PDB entry 6FLP | electron microscopy, 4.10 A resolution (low resolution: residue-level contacts below are approximate; hydrogen-bond / salt-bridge calls are withheld) | chains A and C of the 8 polymer chains in the assembly

[Chain A]
Molecule: DNA-directed RNA polymerase subunit alpha
Source organism: Escherichia coli (strain K12)
Notes: EC 2.7.7.6
UniProtKB: P0A7Z4 (RPOA_ECOLI); numbering as in UniProt (aligned over 1-329)
Chain sequence (329 residues; numbered 1 to 329; the number before each row is that of its first residue):
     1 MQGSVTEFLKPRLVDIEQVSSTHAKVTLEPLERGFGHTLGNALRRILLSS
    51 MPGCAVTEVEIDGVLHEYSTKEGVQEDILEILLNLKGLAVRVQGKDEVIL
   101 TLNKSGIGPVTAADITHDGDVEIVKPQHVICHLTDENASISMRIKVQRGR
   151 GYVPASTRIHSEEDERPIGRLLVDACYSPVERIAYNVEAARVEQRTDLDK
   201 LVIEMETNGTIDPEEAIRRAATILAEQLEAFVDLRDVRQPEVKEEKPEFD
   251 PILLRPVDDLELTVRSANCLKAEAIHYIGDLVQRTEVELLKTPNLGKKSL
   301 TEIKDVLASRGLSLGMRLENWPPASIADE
Disordered / not traced: 1-5, 235-329
UniProt features mapped onto this chain:
  - region: E162 to E165 (Required for interaction with Crp at class II promoters)
  - modified residue: R265 (ADP-ribosylarginine), K297 (N6-acetyllysine), K298 (N6-acetyllysine)

[Chain C]
Molecule: DNA-directed RNA polymerase subunit beta
Source organism: Escherichia coli (strain K12)
Notes: EC 2.7.7.6
UniProtKB: P0A8V2 (RPOB_ECOLI); residue numbers follow UniProt; this construct covers 1-1342
Chain sequence (1342 residues; numbered 1 to 1342; the number before each row is that of its first residue):
     1 MVYSYTEKKRIRKDFGKRPQVLDVPYLLSIQLDSFQKFIEQDPEGQYGLE
    51 AAFRSVFPIQSYSGNSELQYVSYRLGEPVFDVQECQIRGVTYSAPLRVKL
   101 RLVIYEREAPEGTVKDIKEQEVYMGEIPLMTDNGTFVINGTERVIVSQLH
   151 RSPGVFFDSDKGKTHSSGKVLYNARIIPYRGSWLDFEFDPKDNLFVRIDR
   201 RRKLPATIILRALNYTTEQILDLFFEKVIFEIRDNKLQMELVPERLRGET
   251 ASFDIEANGKVYVEKGRRITARHIRQLEKDDVKLIEVPVEYIAGKVVAKD
   301 YIDESTGELICAANMELSLDLLAKLSQSGHKRIETLFTNDLDHGPYISET
   351 LRVDPTNDRLSALVEIYRMMRPGEPPTREAAESLFENLFFSEDRYDLSAV
   401 GRMKFNRSLLREEIEGSGILSKDDIIDVMKKLIDIRNGKGEVDDIDHLGN
   451 RRIRSVGEMAENQFRVGLVRVERAVKERLSLGDLDTLMPQDMINAKPISA
   501 AVKEFFGSSQLSQFMDQNNPLSEITHKRRISALGPGGLTRERAGFEVRDV
   551 HPTHYGRVCPIETPEGPNIGLINSLSVYAQTNEYGFLETPYRKVTDGVVT
   601 DEIHYLSAIEEGNYVIAQANSNLDEEGHFVEDLVTCRSKGESSLFSRDQV
   651 DYMDVSTQQVVSVGASLIPFLEHDDANRALMGANMQRQAVPTLRADKPLV
   701 GTGMERAVAVDSGVTAVAKRGGVVQYVDASRIVIKVNEDEMYPGEAGIDI
   751 YNLTKYTRSNQNTCINQMPCVSLGEPVERGDVLADGPSTDLGELALGQNM
   801 RVAFMPWNGYNFEDSILVSERVVQEDRFTTIHIQELACVSRDTKLGPEEI
   851 TADIPNVGEAALSKLDESGIVYIGAEVTGGDILVGKVTPKGETQLTPEEK
   901 LLRAIFGEKASDVKDSSLRVPNGVSGTVIDVQVFTRDGVEKDKRALEIEE
   951 MQLKQAKKDLSEELQILEAGLFSRIRAVLVAGGVEAEKLDKLPRDRWLEL
  1001 GLTDEEKQNQLEQLAEQYDELKHEFEKKLEAKRRKITQGDDLAPGVLKIV
  1051 KVYLAVKRRIQPGDKMAGRHGNKGVISKINPIEDMPYDENGTPVDIVLNP
  1101 LGVPSRMNIGQILETHLGMAAKGIGDKINAMLKQQQEVAKLREFIQRAYD
  1151 LGADVRQKVDLSTFSDEEVMRLAENLRKGMPIATPVFDGAKEAEIKELLK
  1201 LGDLPTSGQIRLYDGRTGEQFERPVTVGYMYMLKLNHLVDDKMHARSTGS
  1251 YSLVTQQPLGGKAQFGGQRFGEMEVWALEAYGAAYTLQEMLTVKSDDVNG
  1301 RTKMYKNIVDGNHQMEPGMPESFNVLLKEIRSLGINIELEDE
Disordered / not traced: 1, 889-915
UniProt features mapped onto this chain:
  - modified residue (N6-acetyllysine): K1022, K1200

[Chain A / chain C interface]
Pairs across the interface (48):
  N41(A) - G1215(C)
  N41(A) - R1216(C)
  N41(A) - T1217(C)
  N41(A) - G1218(C)
  R44(A) - Y1087(C)
  R44(A) - G1091(C)
  R45(A) - E1083(C)
  R45(A) - D1084(C)
  R45(A) - G1215(C)
  L48(A) - E1083(C)
  L65(A) - I873(C)
  H66(A) - I929(C)
  Y68(A) - Y756(C)
  Y68(A) - I929(C)
  Y68(A) - A1055(C)
  Y68(A) - K1057(C)
  T70(A) - A729(C)
  E72(A) - Y726(C)
  E72(A) - D728(C)
  G73(A) - D728(C)
  V74(A) - D728(C)
  V74(A) - A729(C)
  Q75(A) - D728(C)
  Q75(A) - V771(C)
  D77(A) - Y756(C)
  L79(A) - Y756(C)
  E80(A) - R694(C)
  L83(A) - R694(C)
  K86(A) - Q824(C)
  K86(A) - E825(C)
  K86(A) - D826(C)
  T134(A) - V727(C)
  T134(A) - D728(C)
  T134(A) - L773(C)
  Y152(A) - E820(C)
  Y152(A) - V823(C)
  Y152(A) - Q824(C)
  S156(A) - R1059(C)
  I168(A) - G874(C)
  D174(A) - D826(C)
  E181(A) - R821(C)
  R182(A) - N1090(C)
  R182(A) - G1091(C)
  R182(A) - T1092(C)
  I183(A) - G1091(C)
  A184(A) - N1090(C)
  A184(A) - G1091(C)
  Y185(A) - Y1087(C)
Interface residues without a listed pair, chain A (38 interface residues in all): T22, K71, E76, D135, P154, A155, I159, R166, L172, C176, S178
Interface residues without a listed pair, chain C (40 interface residues in all): L693, K755, M768, I831, Y872, E876, T878, V1056, E1089, K1133

[Summary]
Chain A and chain C form an interface of 38 and 40 residues respectively.
Chain A is DNA-directed RNA polymerase subunit alpha and chain C is DNA-directed RNA polymerase subunit beta,
both from Escherichia coli (strain K12); the structure, CryoEM structure of E.coli RNA polymerase paused
elongation complex without RNA hairpin bound to NusA, was determined by electron microscopy together with 6FLQ
from the same study.
